PDB entry 7T30 | electron microscopy, 3.00 A resolution | chains D and E of the 10 polymer chains in the assembly

[Chain D]
Name: NiFe hydrogenase large subunit
From: Acetomicrobium mobile
UniProtKB: I4BYB2 (I4BYB2_ACEMN); residues 1-475 here = UniProt positions 1-475
Amino-acid sequence (475 residues; row label = number of the first residue in the row):
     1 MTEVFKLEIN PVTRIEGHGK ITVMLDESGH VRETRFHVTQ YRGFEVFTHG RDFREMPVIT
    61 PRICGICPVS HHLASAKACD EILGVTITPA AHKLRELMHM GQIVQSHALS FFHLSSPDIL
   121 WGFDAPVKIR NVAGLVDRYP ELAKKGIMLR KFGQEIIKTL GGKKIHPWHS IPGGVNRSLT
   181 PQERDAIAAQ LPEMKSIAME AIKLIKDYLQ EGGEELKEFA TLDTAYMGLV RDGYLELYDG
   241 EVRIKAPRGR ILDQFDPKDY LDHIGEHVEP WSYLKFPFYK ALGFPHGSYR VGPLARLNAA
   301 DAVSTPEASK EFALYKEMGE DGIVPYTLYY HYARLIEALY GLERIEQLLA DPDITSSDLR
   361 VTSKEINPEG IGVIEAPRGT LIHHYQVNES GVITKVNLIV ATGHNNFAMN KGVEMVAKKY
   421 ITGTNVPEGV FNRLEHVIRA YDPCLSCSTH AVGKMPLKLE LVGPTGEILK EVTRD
Disordered / not traced: 1-3, 451-475
Ion coordination: nickel (III) ion: Cys67, Cys444, Cys447; carbonmonoxide-(dicyano) iron Fe: Cys67, Cys447
Ligand contacts: carbonmonoxide-(dicyano) iron (FCO): Cys67, Ser70, His71, Ala376, Pro377, Arg378, Leu381, Val400, Ala401, Thr402, Cys444, Cys447

[Chain E]
Name: NiFe hydrogenase small subunit
From: Acetomicrobium mobile
UniProtKB: I4BYB3 (I4BYB3_ACEMN); residues 1-179 here = UniProt positions 1-179
Amino-acid sequence (179 residues; numbered 1 to 179; the number before each row is that of its first residue):
     1 MAKAKVATFW LEACAGCHMS FLDLDERLID LFQNVEILFS PIVDAKDIPN IDVGVLSGGL
    61 GNVEEVELAK KMRERCKYLV AWGDCAVFGG INCMRNFIPK DVVLREGYIE TASTVNPQGI
   121 VPSEDIPELL PRALPIDYEV KVDVYVPGCP PDADTIYYVF KELLAGRVPK VPSEMMRYD
Ion coordination: 4Fe-4S cluster Fe: Cys14, Cys17, Cys85, Cys149
Ligand contacts: 4Fe-4S cluster (SF4): Ala13, Cys14, Gly16, Cys17, Ser57, Gly83, Asp84, Cys85, Gly148, Cys149, Pro150

[Chain D / chain E interface]
Residue-residue contacts (119):
  Ile9(D) - Lys46(E)
  Pro11(D) - Lys46(E)
  Thr13(D) - Val43(E)
  Thr13(D) - Asp44(E)  hydrogen bond
  Thr13(D) - Ala45(E)
  Thr13(D) - Lys46(E)
  Arg14(D) - Pro41(E)  hydrogen bond (backbone-backbone)
  Arg14(D) - Ile42(E)
  Arg14(D) - Asp44(E)  salt bridge
  Ile15(D) - Trp10(E)
  Glu16(D) - Cys14(E)
  Glu16(D) - Ala15(E)
  Gly17(D) - Trp10(E)
  His18(D) - Phe9(E)
  His18(D) - Trp10(E)  hydrogen bond (side chain-backbone)
  His18(D) - Leu11(E)  hydrogen bond (side chain-backbone)
  Lys20(D) - Asp125(E)  salt bridge
  Thr22(D) - Asp125(E)
  Arg35(D) - Glu124(E)  salt bridge
  His37(D) - Asp125(E)  salt bridge
  His37(D) - Ile126(E)
  Val38(D) - Ile126(E)
  Thr39(D) - Asn62(E)  hydrogen bond (backbone-side chain)
  Thr39(D) - Ile126(E)
  Thr39(D) - Pro127(E)
  Gln40(D) - Glu12(E)
  Gln40(D) - Ala13(E)
  Gln40(D) - Asn62(E)
  Tyr41(D) - Glu12(E)
  Tyr41(D) - Leu104(E)  hydrophobic
  Tyr41(D) - Gly107(E)
  Tyr41(D) - Tyr108(E)  hydrophobic
  Tyr41(D) - Leu129(E)  hydrophobic
  Arg42(D) - Ala13(E)
  Arg42(D) - Cys14(E)
  Arg42(D) - Arg95(E)
  Phe44(D) - Ile91(E)  hydrophobic
  Glu45(D) - Glu106(E)
  Glu45(D) - Gly107(E)
  Glu45(D) - Thr111(E)
  Val46(D) - Ile98(E)  hydrophobic
  Val46(D) - Val103(E)
  Val46(D) - Glu106(E)
  Val46(D) - Gly107(E)
  Phe47(D) - Met94(E)
  Phe47(D) - Arg95(E)
  His49(D) - Glu106(E)  salt bridge
  Ile59(D) - Ile91(E)  hydrophobic
  Arg62(D) - Cys14(E)
  Arg62(D) - Ile91(E)
  Arg62(D) - Cys149(E)  hydrogen bond (side chain-backbone)
  Ile63(D) - Cys14(E)
  Cys64(D) - Cys14(E)
  Gly65(D) - Cys14(E)  hydrogen bond (backbone-backbone)
  Gly65(D) - Gly16(E)
  Gly65(D) - Met19(E)
  Ile66(D) - Met19(E)  hydrophobic
  Leu109(D) - Met19(E)  hydrophobic
  Leu109(D) - Leu22(E)  hydrophobic
  His113(D) - Leu22(E)
  Val127(D) - Asp44(E)
  Arg130(D) - Asp44(E)  salt bridge
  Asn131(D) - Ile42(E)
  Asn131(D) - Val43(E)
  Val136(D) - Ile29(E)  hydrophobic
  Val136(D) - Phe32(E)  hydrophobic
  Ile147(D) - Asp25(E)
  Ile147(D) - Ile29(E)  hydrophobic
  Met148(D) - Glu26(E)
  Arg150(D) - Met19(E)
  Arg150(D) - Leu22(E)
  Arg150(D) - Asp23(E)
  Lys151(D) - Asp25(E)
  Lys151(D) - Glu26(E)
  Gln154(D) - Asp23(E)
  Lys163(D) - Cys149(E)  hydrogen bond (side chain-backbone)
  Lys163(D) - Asp179(E)  salt bridge
  Lys164(D) - Asp23(E)
  Ile165(D) - Gly16(E)
  Ile165(D) - Met19(E)  hydrophobic
  Ile165(D) - Pro150(E)  hydrophobic
  His166(D) - Cys14(E)
  His166(D) - Cys149(E)  hydrogen bond (side chain-backbone)
  His166(D) - Pro150(E)
  Leu261(D) - Ala112(E)  hydrophobic
  Leu261(D) - Ser113(E)
  Ile264(D) - Ser113(E)  hydrogen bond (backbone-side chain)
  Gly265(D) - Ser113(E)
  Glu266(D) - Ser113(E)  hydrogen bond (backbone-backbone)
  Glu266(D) - Thr114(E)
  Glu266(D) - Val115(E)  hydrogen bond (backbone-backbone)
  Val268(D) - Tyr108(E)
  Val268(D) - Thr114(E)
  Val268(D) - Ile120(E)
  Pro270(D) - Ile120(E)  hydrophobic
  Pro270(D) - Pro122(E)
  Pro270(D) - Ser123(E)  hydrogen bond (backbone-backbone)
  Pro270(D) - Glu124(E)  hydrogen bond (backbone-backbone)
  Trp271(D) - Glu124(E)
  Trp271(D) - Ile126(E)
  Ser272(D) - Pro122(E)
  Tyr273(D) - Tyr108(E)  hydrogen bond (backbone-side chain)
  Tyr273(D) - Pro122(E)  hydrophobic
  Tyr273(D) - Ile126(E)  hydrophobic
  Tyr273(D) - Pro127(E)  hydrogen bond (side chain-backbone)
  Tyr273(D) - Leu129(E)
  Lys275(D) - Gly107(E)  hydrogen bond (side chain-backbone)
  Lys275(D) - Tyr108(E)
  Lys275(D) - Thr111(E)  hydrogen bond
  Lys275(D) - Thr114(E)  hydrogen bond
  Phe278(D) - Val115(E)  hydrophobic
  Lys395(D) - Glu110(E)  hydrogen bond (side chain-backbone)
  Lys395(D) - Thr111(E)
  Lys395(D) - Ala112(E)
  Asn397(D) - Ala112(E)
  Asn397(D) - Ser113(E)
  Ile399(D) - Ser113(E)
  Asn432(D) - Asp44(E)
  Glu435(D) - Lys46(E)  salt bridge
Other interface residues (no listed pair), chain D (70 interface residues in all): Gly43, Leu114, Val132, Ala133, Lys144, Tyr260, His267, Glu269, Leu274, Arg439, Ser446
Other interface residues (no listed pair), chain E (52 interface residues in all): Ser20, Asn92, Asn116, Glu128

[Overview]
70 residues of chain D and 52 residues of chain E are in contact, with 20 hydrogen bonds and 8 salt bridges.
Polar contacts include Arg14(D)-Asp44(E), Lys20(D)-Asp125(E) and Arg35(D)-Glu124(E). Chain D binds
carbonmonoxide-(dicyano) iron. Ligands of chain E: 4Fe-4S cluster.
Here chain D is NiFe hydrogenase large subunit and chain E is NiFe hydrogenase small subunit, both from
Acetomicrobium mobile. Entry 7T30 (Structure of electron bifurcating Ni-Fe hydrogenase complex HydABCSL in
FMN/NAD(H) bound state) was determined by electron microscopy, deposited together with 7T2R.
